PDB entry 8RC1 | electron microscopy, 3.70 A resolution | chains A and B of the 5 polymer chains in the assembly

[Chain A]
Protein: Tubulin alpha-1B chain
Source organism: Sus scrofa
UniProtKB: Q2XVP4 (TBA1B_PIG); numbering as in UniProt (aligned over 1-451)
Amino-acid sequence (451 residues; numbered 1 to 451; the number before each row is that of its first residue):
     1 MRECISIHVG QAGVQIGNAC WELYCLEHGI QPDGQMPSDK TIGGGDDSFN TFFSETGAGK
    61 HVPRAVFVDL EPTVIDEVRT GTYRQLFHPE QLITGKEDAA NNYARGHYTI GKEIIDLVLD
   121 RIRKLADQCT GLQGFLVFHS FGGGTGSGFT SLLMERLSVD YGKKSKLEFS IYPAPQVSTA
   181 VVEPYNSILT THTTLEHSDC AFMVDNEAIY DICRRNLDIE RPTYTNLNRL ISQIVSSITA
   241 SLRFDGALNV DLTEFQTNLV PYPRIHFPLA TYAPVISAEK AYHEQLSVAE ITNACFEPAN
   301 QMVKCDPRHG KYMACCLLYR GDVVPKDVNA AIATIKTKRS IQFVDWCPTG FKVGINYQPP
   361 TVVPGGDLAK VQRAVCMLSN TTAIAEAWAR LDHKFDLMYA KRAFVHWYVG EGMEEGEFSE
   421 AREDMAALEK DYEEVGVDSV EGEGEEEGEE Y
Unresolved in the structure: 38-46, 441-451
Small-molecule neighbours: GTP (guanosine-5'-triphosphate): G10, Q11, A12, Q15, D69, D98, A99, A100, N101, S140, G142, G143, G144, T145, G146, I171, T179, E183, N206, Y224, L227, N228
Curated features (UniProtKB/Swiss-Prot):
  - motif: M1 to C4 (MREC motif)
  - active site: E254
  - binding site (GTP): G10, Q11, A12, Q15, E71, A99, S140, G143, G144, T145, G146, T179, E183, N206, Y224, N228, L252
  - binding site (Mg(2+)): E71
  - site: Y451 (Involved in polymerization)
  - modified residue: K40 (N6,N6,N6-trimethyllysine), S48 (Phosphoserine), S232 (Phosphoserine), Y282 (3'-nitrotyrosine), R339 (Omega-N-methylarginine), S439 (Phosphoserine), E443 (5-glutamyl polyglutamate), E445 (5-glutamyl polyglutamate), Y451 (3'-nitrotyrosine)
  - cross-link (Glycyl lysine isopeptide (Lys-Gly)): K326 (interchain with G-Cter in ubiquitin), K370 (interchain with G-Cter in ubiquitin)
Reported in the primary citation:
  - conformationally variable residues (order/disorder transition): V437 to V440

[Chain B]
Protein: Tubulin beta chain
Source organism: Sus scrofa
UniProtKB: P02554 (TBB_PIG); residues 1-430 here = UniProt positions 1-430
Amino-acid sequence (430 residues; numbered 1 to 430; the number before each row is that of its first residue):
     1 MREIVHIQAG QCGNQIGAKF WEVISDEHGI DPTGSYHGDS DLQLERINVY YNEAAGNKYV
    61 PRAILVDLEP GTMDSVRSGP FGQIFRPDNF VFGQSGAGNN WAKGHYTEGA ELVDSVLDVV
   121 RKESESCDCL QGFQLTHSLG GGTGSGMGTL LISKIREEYP DRIMNTFSVV PSPKVSDTVV
   181 EPYNATLSVH QLVENTDETY CIDNEALYDI CFRTLKLTTP TYGDLNHLVS ATMSGVTTCL
   241 RFPGQLNADL RKLAVNMVPF PRLHFFMPGF APLTSRGSQQ YRALTVPELT QQMFDAKNMM
   301 AACDPRHGRY LTVAAVFRGR MSMKEVDEQM LNVQNKNSSY FVEWIPNNVK TAVCDIPPRG
   361 LKMSATFIGN STAIQELFKR ISEQFTAMFR RKAFLHWYTG EGMDEMEFTE AESNMNDLVS
   421 EYQQYQDATA
Small-molecule neighbours:
  - GDP (guanosine-5'-diphosphate): G10, Q11, C12, Q15, A97, N99, S138, G141, G142, T143, G144, D177, E181, N204, Y222, L225, N226
  - GTP (guanosine-5'-triphosphate): Q245, L246, K252
Curated features (UniProtKB/Swiss-Prot):
  - motif: M1 to I4 (MREI motif)
  - binding site (GTP): Q11, E69, S138, G142, T143, G144, N204, N226
  - binding site (Mg(2+)): E69
  - modified residue: S40 (Phosphoserine), K58 (N6-acetyllysine), S172 (Phosphoserine), T285 (Phosphothreonine), T290 (Phosphothreonine), R318 (Omega-N-methylarginine)
  - cross-link (Glycyl lysine isopeptide (Lys-Gly)): K58 (interchain with G-Cter in ubiquitin), K324 (interchain with G-Cter in ubiquitin)
Reported in the primary citation:
  - conformationally variable residues (order/disorder transition): A428 to A430

[Chain A / chain B interface]
Residue-residue contacts - 62 pairs, chain A then chain B:
  Q11(A) - G244(B)  hydrogen bond (side chain-backbone)
  Q11(A) - Q245(B)  hydrogen bond (side chain-backbone)
  Q11(A) - L246(B)
  Q11(A) - N247(B)
  Q15(A) - Q245(B)
  P72(A) - R46(B)  hydrogen bond (backbone-side chain)
  T73(A) - R2(B)  hydrogen bond
  T73(A) - R46(B)
  D76(A) - R46(B)
  K96(A) - M1(B)
  K96(A) - R2(B)
  A100(A) - R251(B)
  A100(A) - K252(B)
  A100(A) - V255(B)
  N101(A) - K252(B)
  N101(A) - N256(B)  hydrogen bond
  N101(A) - K350(B)
  R105(A) - R251(B)
  Q176(A) - L331(B)
  V177(A) - D327(B)
  V177(A) - L331(B)  hydrophobic
  S178(A) - N347(B)
  T179(A) - L246(B)
  T179(A) - V349(B)
  T179(A) - K350(B)
  T179(A) - T351(B)  hydrogen bond (backbone-backbone)
  A180(A) - N256(B)
  V181(A) - N256(B)
  V181(A) - N347(B)
  Y210(A) - M323(B)
  Y210(A) - K324(B)
  Y210(A) - D327(B)
  R221(A) - S322(B)
  R221(A) - E325(B)
  P222(A) - S322(B)
  P222(A) - M323(B)
  P222(A) - K324(B)
  Y224(A) - Q245(B)
  Y224(A) - L246(B)
  Y224(A) - M323(B)
  K394(A) - P346(B)
  L397(A) - W344(B)
  L397(A) - A430(B)  hydrophobic
  M398(A) - W344(B)
  M398(A) - P346(B)
  K401(A) - F260(B)
  K401(A) - W344(B)
  R402(A) - F260(B)
  A403(A) - F260(B)  hydrophobic
  A403(A) - W344(B)  hydrophobic
  F404(A) - V255(B)
  F404(A) - N256(B)
  F404(A) - V258(B)
  F404(A) - P259(B)  hydrogen bond (backbone-backbone)
  F404(A) - T312(B)
  H406(A) - V258(B)
  H406(A) - P259(B)  hydrogen bond (side chain-backbone)
  H406(A) - F260(B)
  H406(A) - P261(B)
  W407(A) - A254(B)
  W407(A) - V255(B)
  W407(A) - V258(B)  hydrogen bond (side chain-backbone)
Other interface residues (no listed pair), chain A (34 interface residues in all): E71, V182, R214, E220, T223, V405
Other interface residues (no listed pair), chain B (36 interface residues in all): C129, P243, M257, E343, I345, T429

[Summary]
Chain A and chain B form an interface of 34 and 36 residues respectively; the contacts include 9 hydrogen
bonds. Polar pairs include Q11(A)-G244(B), Q11(A)-Q245(B) and P72(A)-R46(B). GTP is bound between chain A and
chain B. Chain B binds GDP. From the paper: conformational variability at V437(A) and A428(B).
Chain A is Tubulin alpha-1B chain and chain B is Tubulin beta chain, both from Sus scrofa; the structure, MAP7
MTBD (microtubule binding domain) decorated microtubule protofilament, was determined by electron microscopy.
